Entry 4WU9 (X-ray diffraction, 2.60 A resolution); this record covers chains C and J of the 10 polymer chains in the assembly.

Chain C:
Protein: Histone H2A type 1
Organism: Xenopus laevis
UniProtKB: P06897 (H2A1_XENLA); residues 1-129 here correspond to UniProt positions 2-130 (UniProt number = residue number + 1)
Sequence (129 residues; row label = number of the first residue in the row):
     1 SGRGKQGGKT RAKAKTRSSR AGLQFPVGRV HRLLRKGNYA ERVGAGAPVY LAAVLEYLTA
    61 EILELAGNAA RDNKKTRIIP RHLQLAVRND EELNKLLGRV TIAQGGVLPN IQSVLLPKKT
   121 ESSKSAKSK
Disordered / not traced: 1-13, 120-129
Differences from the reference sequence: engineered mutation Arg99 (Gly100 in P06897), Ser123 (Ala124 in P06897)
UniProt features mapped onto this chain:
  - modified residue: Ser1 (N-acetylserine), Lys5 (N6-(2-hydroxyisobutyryl)lysine), Lys9 (N6-(2-hydroxyisobutyryl)lysine), Lys36 (N6-(2-hydroxyisobutyryl)lysine), Lys74 (N6-(2-hydroxyisobutyryl)lysine), Lys75 (N6-(2-hydroxyisobutyryl)lysine), Lys95 (N6-(2-hydroxyisobutyryl)lysine), Gln104 (N5-methylglutamine), Lys118 (N6-(2-hydroxyisobutyryl)lysine)
  - cross-link (Glycyl lysine isopeptide (Lys-Gly)): Lys13 (interchain with G-Cter in ubiquitin), Lys15 (interchain with G-Cter in ubiquitin), Lys119 (interchain with G-Cter in ubiquitin)

Chain J:
Molecule: 145-nt DNA strand
Sequence (145 nucleotides; each row starts with the number of its first residue; numbers below 1 keep their minus sign (DA-72 is residue -72)):
   -72 ATCAATATCC ACCTGCAGAT ACTACCAAAA GTGTATTTGG AAACTGCTCC ATCAAAAGGC
   -12 ATGTTCAGCT GATTCAGCTG AACATGCCTT TTGATGGAGC AGTTTCCAAA TACACTTTTG
    48 GTAGTATCTG CAGGTGGATA TTGAT
Ion coordination: Pt ion near DG-14 (its only coordinating residue here)

Chain C / chain J interface:
Pairs across the interface (14; chain C residue first):
  Arg29(C) - DG47(J)  hydrogen bond to the phosphate
  Arg29(C) - DG48(J)  salt bridge to the phosphate
  Arg35(C) - DT38(J)  salt bridge to the phosphate
  Arg42(C) - DA37(J)  hydrogen bond to the sugar
  Arg42(C) - DT38(J)  sugar contact
  Val43(C) - DT38(J)  hydrogen bond to the phosphate
  Gly44(C) - DA37(J)  phosphate contact
  Ala45(C) - DA37(J)  hydrogen bond to the phosphate
  Lys75(C) - DC58(J)  phosphate contact
  Lys75(C) - DA59(J)  phosphate contact
  Thr76(C) - DG57(J)  sugar contact
  Thr76(C) - DC58(J)  hydrogen bond to the phosphate
  Arg77(C) - DG57(J)  hydrogen bond to the sugar
  Arg77(C) - DC58(J)  hydrogen bond to the phosphate
Other interface residues (no listed pair), chain C (12 interface residues in all): Ala14, Glu41, Lys74
Other interface residues (no listed pair), chain J (8 interface residues in all): DT45

Summary:
The interface between chain C and chain J involves 12 residues on one side and 8 on the other; the contacts
include 7 hydrogen bonds and 2 salt bridges. Polar contacts include Arg42(C)-DA37(J), Arg77(C)-DG57(J) and
Arg29(C)-DG47(J).
Chain C is Histone H2A type 1 (Xenopus laevis) and chain J is a 145-nt DNA strand; the structure, Structure of
cisPtNAP-NCP145, was determined by X-ray diffraction, deposited together with 4WU8.
